PDB entry 6PSU | electron microscopy, 3.90 A resolution | chains N and I of the 10 polymer chains in the assembly

Chain N:
Name: Protein TraR
Source organism: Escherichia coli
UniProtKB: P41065 (TRAR_ECOLI); residue numbers follow UniProt; this construct covers 2-73
Sequence (72 residues; numbered 2 to 73; the number before each row is that of its first residue):
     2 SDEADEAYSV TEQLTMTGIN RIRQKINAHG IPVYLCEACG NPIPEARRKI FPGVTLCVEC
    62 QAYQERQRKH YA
Bound ions: Zn2+: C37, C40, C58, C61
Small-molecule neighbours: chapso (1N7): S10, E13, Q14, M17, T18, N21
Swiss-Prot annotation at these positions:
  - zinc finger: C37 to C61 (dksA C4-type)

Chain I:
Name: DNA-directed RNA polymerase subunit beta
Source organism: Escherichia coli
Notes: EC 2.7.7.6
UniProtKB: P0A8V4 (RPOB_ECO57); residue numbers follow UniProt; this construct covers 1-1342
Sequence (1342 residues; numbered 1 to 1342; the number before each row is that of its first residue):
     1 MVYSYTEKKR IRKDFGKRPQ VLDVPYLLSI QLDSFQKFIE QDPEGQYGLE AAFRSVFPIQ
    61 SYSGNSELQY VSYRLGEPVF DVQECQIRGV TYSAPLRVKL RLVIYEREAP EGTVKDIKEQ
   121 EVYMGEIPLM TDNGTFVING TERVIVSQLH RSPGVFFDSD KGKTHSSGKV LYNARIIPYR
   181 GSWLDFEFDP KDNLFVRIDR RRKLPATIIL RALNYTTEQI LDLFFEKVIF EIRDNKLQME
   241 LVPERLRGET ASFDIEANGK VYVEKGRRIT ARHIRQLEKD DVKLIEVPVE YIAGKVVAKD
   301 YIDESTGELI CAANMELSLD LLAKLSQSGH KRIETLFTND LDHGPYISET LRVDPTNDRL
   361 SALVEIYRMM RPGEPPTREA AESLFENLFF SEDRYDLSAV GRMKFNRSLL REEIEGSGIL
   421 SKDDIIDVMK KLIDIRNGKG EVDDIDHLGN RRIRSVGEMA ENQFRVGLVR VERAVKERLS
   481 LGDLDTLMPQ DMINAKPISA AVKEFFGSSQ LSQFMDQNNP LSEITHKRRI SALGPGGLTR
   541 ERAGFEVRDV HPTHYGRVCP IETPEGPNIG LINSLSVYAQ TNEYGFLETP YRKVTDGVVT
   601 DEIHYLSAIE EGNYVIAQAN SNLDEEGHFV EDLVTCRSKG ESSLFSRDQV DYMDVSTQQV
   661 VSVGASLIPF LEHDDANRAL MGANMQRQAV PTLRADKPLV GTGMERAVAV DSGVTAVAKR
   721 GGVVQYVDAS RIVIKVNEDE MYPGEAGIDI YNLTKYTRSN QNTCINQMPC VSLGEPVERG
   781 DVLADGPSTD LGELALGQNM RVAFMPWNGY NFEDSILVSE RVVQEDRFTT IHIQELACVS
   841 RDTKLGPEEI TADIPNVGEA ALSKLDESGI VYIGAEVTGG DILVGKVTPK GETQLTPEEK
   901 LLRAIFGEKA SDVKDSSLRV PNGVSGTVID VQVFTRDGVE KDKRALEIEE MQLKQAKKDL
   961 SEELQILEAG LFSRIRAVLV AGGVEAEKLD KLPRDRWLEL GLTDEEKQNQ LEQLAEQYDE
  1021 LKHEFEKKLE AKRRKITQGD DLAPGVLKIV KVYLAVKRRI QPGDKMAGRH GNKGVISKIN
  1081 PIEDMPYDEN GTPVDIVLNP LGVPSRMNIG QILETHLGMA AKGIGDKINA MLKQQQEVAK
  1141 LREFIQRAYD LGADVRQKVD LSTFSDEEVM RLAENLRKGM PIATPVFDGA KEAEIKELLK
  1201 LGDLPTSGQI RLYDGRTGEQ FERPVTVGYM YMLKLNHLVD DKMHARSTGS YSLVTQQPLG
  1261 GKAQFGGQRF GEMEVWALEA YGAAYTLQEM LTVKSDDVNG RTKMYKNIVD GNHQMEPGMP
  1321 ESFNVLLKEI RSLGINIELE DE
Not modelled in the structure: 1, 1342
Small-molecule neighbours: chapso (1N7): Q725, Y726, E962, Q965, I966, A969
Swiss-Prot annotation at these positions:
  - modified residue (N6-acetyllysine): K1022, K1200

How chain N and chain I interact:
Contacting residue pairs - 34 pairs, chain N then chain I:
  D3(N) - R678(I)  salt bridge
  D3(N) - M681(I)
  D3(N) - K1073(I)  salt bridge
  A5(N) - N677(I)
  A5(N) - R678(I)
  A5(N) - M681(I)
  D6(N) - R678(I)  salt bridge
  D6(N) - R1106(I)  salt bridge
  C40(N) - R267(I)  hydrogen bond (backbone-side chain)
  C40(N) - R268(I)
  N42(N) - R267(I)  hydrogen bond
  N42(N) - R268(I)  hydrogen bond (side chain-backbone)
  E60(N) - I269(I)
  E60(N) - T270(I)
  E60(N) - A271(I)  hydrogen bond (side chain-backbone)
  C61(N) - R268(I)
  Y64(N) - R268(I)
  Y64(N) - D340(I)  hydrogen bond
  Y64(N) - L341(I)  hydrophobic
  R67(N) - L341(I)
  Q68(N) - D340(I)
  Q68(N) - L341(I)
  K70(N) - K161(I)
  K70(N) - G438(I)
  H71(N) - G168(I)
  H71(N) - V170(I)
  H71(N) - Y172(I)
  H71(N) - R436(I)  hydrogen bond (side chain-backbone)
  H71(N) - G438(I)  hydrogen bond (side chain-backbone)
  Y72(N) - K161(I)
  Y72(N) - G168(I)
  Y72(N) - V170(I)  hydrophobic
  A73(N) - G168(I)
  A73(N) - K169(I)
Other interface residues (no listed pair), chain N (19 interface residues in all): S2, E4, A8, Y9, A39
Other interface residues (no listed pair), chain I (24 interface residues in all): S167, G248, I435, N437, M1107

Overview:
The interface between chain N and chain I involves 19 residues on one side and 24 on the other, with 7
hydrogen bonds and 4 salt bridges. Polar contacts include D3(N)-R678(I), D3(N)-K1073(I) and D6(N)-R678(I).
Chain N binds chapso. Bound to chain I: chapso.
Chain N is Protein TraR and chain I is DNA-directed RNA polymerase subunit beta, both from Escherichia coli;
the structure, Escherichia coli RNA polymerase promoter unwinding intermediate (TRPi2) with TraR and rpsT P2
promoter, was determined by electron microscopy together with 6PSQ, 6PSR, 6PSS, 6PST, 6PSV and 6PSW from the
same study.
